Entry 6GDD (X-ray diffraction, 2.60 A resolution); this record covers chain A.

# Chain A
Protein: Dihydroorotase
From: Aquifex aeolicus (strain VF5)
Notes: EC 3.5.2.3
UniProt: O66990 (PYRC_AQUAE); residues 1-422 here = UniProt positions 1-422
Amino-acid sequence (422 residues; row label = number of the first residue in the row):
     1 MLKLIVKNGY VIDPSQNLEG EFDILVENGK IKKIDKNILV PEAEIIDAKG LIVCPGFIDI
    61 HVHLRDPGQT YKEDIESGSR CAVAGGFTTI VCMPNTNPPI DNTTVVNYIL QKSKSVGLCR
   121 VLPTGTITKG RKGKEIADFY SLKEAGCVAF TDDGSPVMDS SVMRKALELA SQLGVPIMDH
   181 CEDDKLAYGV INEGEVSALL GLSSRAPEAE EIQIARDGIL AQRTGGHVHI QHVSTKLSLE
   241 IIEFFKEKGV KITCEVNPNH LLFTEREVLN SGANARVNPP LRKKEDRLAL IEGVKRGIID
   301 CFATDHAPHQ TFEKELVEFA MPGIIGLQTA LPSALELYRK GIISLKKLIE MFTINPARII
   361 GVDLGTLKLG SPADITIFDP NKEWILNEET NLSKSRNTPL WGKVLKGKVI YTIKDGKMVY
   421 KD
Disordered / not traced: 185-202, 263-284, 313-319
Bound ions: Zn2+: H61, H63, D153, C181
Curated features (UniProtKB/Swiss-Prot):
  - active site: D305
  - binding site (Zn(2+)): H61, H63, D153, D305
  - binding site (substrate): H63 to R65, N95, N278, H309, P322, G323

# Summary
The Zn2+ site is built by H61, H63, D153 and C181. From UniProt: active-site residue D305, 4 Zn2+-binding
residues and 8 substrate-binding residues.
Chain A is Dihydroorotase (Aquifex aeolicus (strain VF5)); the structure, Dihydroorotase from aquifex aeolicus
under 1200 bar of hydrostatic pressure, was determined by X-ray diffraction together with 6GDE and 6GDF from
the same study.
